5LRY - chains S and T of the 4 polymer chains in the assembly; structure by X-ray diffraction, 1.40 A resolution.

== Chain S (and T) ==
Molecule: Hydrogenase-1 small chain
From: Escherichia coli O6:H1 (strain CFT073 / ATCC 700928 / UPEC)
Notes: EC 1.12.99.6; chain T of this document is another copy of the same molecule, construct and numbering; everything in this record applies to it too
UniProtKB: P69740 (MBHS_ECOL6); residues 1-327 here correspond to UniProt positions 46-372 (UniProt number = residue number + 45)
Chain sequence (335 residues; numbered 1 to 335; the number before each row is that of its first residue):
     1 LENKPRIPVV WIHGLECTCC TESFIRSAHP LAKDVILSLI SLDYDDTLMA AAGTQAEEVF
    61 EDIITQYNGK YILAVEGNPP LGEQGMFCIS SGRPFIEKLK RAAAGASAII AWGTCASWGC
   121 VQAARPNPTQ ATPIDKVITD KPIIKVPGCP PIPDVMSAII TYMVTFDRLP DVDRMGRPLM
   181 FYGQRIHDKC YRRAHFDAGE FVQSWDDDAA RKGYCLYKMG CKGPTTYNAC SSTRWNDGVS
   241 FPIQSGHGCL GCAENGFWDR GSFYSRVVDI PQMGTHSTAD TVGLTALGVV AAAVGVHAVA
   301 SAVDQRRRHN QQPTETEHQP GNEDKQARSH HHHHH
Unresolved in the structure: 1-4, 268-335
Differences from the reference sequence: expression tag (328-335)
Ion coordination: fe4-s3 cluster Fe: Cys17, Cys19, Cys20, Glu76, Cys115, Cys120, Cys149; 4Fe-4S cluster Fe: His187, Cys190, Cys215, Cys221; 3Fe-4S cluster Fe: Cys230, Cys249, Cys252
Ligand contacts:
  - 3Fe-4S cluster (F3S): Ile186, Thr226, Asn228, Cys230, Trp235, Phe241, Pro242, Cys249, Leu250, Gly251, Cys252, Ala253
  - fe4-s3 cluster (SF3): Glu16, Cys17, Thr18, Cys19, Cys20, Glu76, Gly113, Thr114, Cys115, Cys120, Gly148, Cys149
  - 4Fe-4S cluster (SF4): Ile186, His187, Cys190, Arg192, Arg193, Phe196, Cys215, Leu216, Tyr217, Cys221, Gly223, Pro224, Ile243
UniProt features mapped onto this chain:
  - binding site ([4Fe-4S] cluster): Cys17, Cys20, Cys115, Cys149, His187, Cys190, Cys215, Cys221
  - binding site ([3Fe-4S] cluster): Cys230, Cys249, Cys252

== Interface between chain S and chain T ==
Residue-residue contacts (30; chain S residue first):
  Gln184(S) with Lys212(T), hydrogen bond (side chain-backbone)
  His187(S) with Ala194(T)
  Asp188(S) with Tyr191(T); Ala194(T); His195(T)
  Lys189(S) with Tyr191(T); His195(T), hydrogen bond; Lys212(T), hydrogen bond (side chain-backbone); Gly213(T)
  Cys190(S) with Cys190(T); Tyr191(T)
  Tyr191(S) with Lys189(T); Cys190(T); Tyr191(T), hydrophobic
  Arg193(S) with Ala194(T); Asp197(T), salt bridge
  Ala194(S) with His187(T); Asp188(T); Arg193(T)
  His195(S) with Asp188(T); Lys189(T), hydrogen bond
  Asp197(S) with Arg193(T), salt bridge; Asp197(T)
  Lys212(S) with Gln184(T), hydrogen bond (backbone-side chain); Lys189(T), hydrogen bond (backbone-side chain)
  Gly213(S) with Lys189(T)
  Arg234(S) with Ser232(T); Arg234(T); Gly238(T), hydrogen bond (side chain-backbone)
  Gly238(S) with Arg234(T), hydrogen bond (backbone-side chain)
Also at the interface, not in a pair above, chain S (16 interface residues in all): Ser231, Ser232
Also at the interface, not in a pair above, chain T (17 interface residues in all): Ser231, Gln244

== Overview ==
Chain S and chain T form an interface of 16 and 17 residues respectively, with 8 hydrogen bonds and 2 salt
bridges. Polar pairs include Arg193(S)-Asp197(T), Gln184(S)-Lys212(T) and Lys189(S)-His195(T). Bound to chain
S: 4Fe-4S cluster, 3Fe-4S cluster and fe4-s3 cluster.
Both chains are Hydrogenase-1 small chain (Escherichia coli O6:H1 (strain CFT073 / ATCC 700928 / UPEC)). Entry
5LRY (E coli [NiFe] Hydrogenase Hyd-1 mutant E28D) was determined by X-ray diffraction together with 6FPI,
6FPO, 6FPW, 6G7R, 6GAL, 6GAM and 6GAN from the same study.
